PDB entry 3C3L | X-ray diffraction, 2.40 A resolution | chains C and A

Chain C:
Molecule: P2 Promoter DNA
Sequence (33 nucleotides; numbered -10 to 22; the number before each row is that of its first residue; numbers below 1 keep their minus sign (DT-10 is residue -10)):
   -10 TGCCTCCCAGGCAGTCAAAAGAAGCGGAGCTTC
Disordered / not traced: -10 to 3

Chain A:
Protein: Virion RNA polymerase
Source organism: Bacteriophage N4
Notes: EC 2.7.7.6
UniProtKB: Q859P9 (Q859P9_BPN4); residues 1-1105 here correspond to UniProt positions 998-2102 (UniProt number = residue number + 997)
Chain sequence (1117 residues; each row starts with the number of its first residue; numbers below 1 keep their minus sign (Met-11 is residue -11)):
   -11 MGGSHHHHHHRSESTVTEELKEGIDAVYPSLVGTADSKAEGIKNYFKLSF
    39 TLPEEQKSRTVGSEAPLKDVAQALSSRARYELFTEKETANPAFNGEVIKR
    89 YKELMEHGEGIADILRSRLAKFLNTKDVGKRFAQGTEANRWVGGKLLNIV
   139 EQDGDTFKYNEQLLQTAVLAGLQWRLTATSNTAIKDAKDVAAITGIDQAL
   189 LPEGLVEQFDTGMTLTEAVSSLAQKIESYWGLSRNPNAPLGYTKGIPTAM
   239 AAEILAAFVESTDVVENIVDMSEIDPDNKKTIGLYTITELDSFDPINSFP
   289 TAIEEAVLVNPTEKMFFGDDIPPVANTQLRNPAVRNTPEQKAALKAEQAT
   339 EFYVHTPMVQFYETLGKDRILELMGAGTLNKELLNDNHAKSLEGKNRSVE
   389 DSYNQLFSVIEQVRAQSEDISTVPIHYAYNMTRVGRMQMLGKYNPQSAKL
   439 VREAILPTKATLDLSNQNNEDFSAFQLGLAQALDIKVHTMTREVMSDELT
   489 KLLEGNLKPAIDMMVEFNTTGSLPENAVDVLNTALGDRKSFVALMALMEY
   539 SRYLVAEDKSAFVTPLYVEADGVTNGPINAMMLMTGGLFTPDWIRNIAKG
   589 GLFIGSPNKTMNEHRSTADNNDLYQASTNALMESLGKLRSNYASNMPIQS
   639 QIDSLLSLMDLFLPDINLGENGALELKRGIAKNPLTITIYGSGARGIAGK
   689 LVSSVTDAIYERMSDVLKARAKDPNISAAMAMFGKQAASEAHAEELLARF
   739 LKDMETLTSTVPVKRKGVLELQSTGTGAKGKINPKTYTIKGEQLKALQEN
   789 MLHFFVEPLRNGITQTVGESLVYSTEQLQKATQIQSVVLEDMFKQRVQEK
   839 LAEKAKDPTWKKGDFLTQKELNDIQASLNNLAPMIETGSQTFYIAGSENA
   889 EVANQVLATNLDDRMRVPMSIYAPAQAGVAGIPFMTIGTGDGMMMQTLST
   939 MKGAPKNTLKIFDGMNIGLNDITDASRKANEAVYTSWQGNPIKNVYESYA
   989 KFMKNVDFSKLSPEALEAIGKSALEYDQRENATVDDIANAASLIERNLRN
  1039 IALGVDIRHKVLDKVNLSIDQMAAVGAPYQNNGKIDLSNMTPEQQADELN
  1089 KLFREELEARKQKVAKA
Disordered / not traced: -11 to 10, 1100-1105
Construct notes: expression tag (-11 to 0)
UniProt features mapped onto this chain:
  - binding site (ATP): Lys437 to Arg440, Asp559 to Gly564, Lys670, Asn671
  - binding site (Mg(2+)): Asp559, Asp951
What the authors report for this chain:
  - binding site for P2 Promoter DNA (chain C): Lys114, Arg119, Trp129, Lys849, Lys850, Asp901, Arg904
  - specificity-determining residues: Arg119
  - mutagenesis - R119A, R119K: abolished catalytic activity
  - mutagenesis - R119A, R119K: decreased binding to P2 Promoter DNA (chain C)
  - mutagenesis - R119A, R119K: unchanged binding to -11A promoter
  - catalytic residues: Arg424, Asp559, Tyr678, Asp951 (proposed by the authors, not directly observed)
  - catalytic residues: Arg666, Lys670 (by similarity / conservation)
  - mutagenesis - K176C/S885C: unchanged binding to promoter hairpin
  - mutagenesis - G363C/G660C: decreased catalytic activity

Interface between chain C and chain A:
Residue-residue contacts (54):
  DT4(C) - Ile675(A)  base contact
  DT4(C) - Tyr678(A)  base contact
  DT4(C) - Gly679(A)  sugar contact
  DT4(C) - Ser680(A)  hydrogen bond to the sugar
  DT4(C) - Gly681(A)  sugar contact
  DT4(C) - Lys688(A)  hydrogen bond to the base
  DT4(C) - Val917(A)  phosphate contact
  DC5(C) - Lys176(A)  phosphate contact
  DC5(C) - Tyr678(A)  base contact
  DC5(C) - Pro921(A)  sugar contact
  DC5(C) - Phe922(A)  phosphate contact
  DC5(C) - Ile925(A)  base contact
  DA6(C) - Asp174(A)  base contact
  DA6(C) - Arg421(A)  salt bridge to the phosphate
  DA6(C) - Phe922(A)  phosphate contact
  DA7(C) - Ala171(A)  base contact
  DA7(C) - Arg318(A)  salt bridge to the phosphate
  DA7(C) - Arg421(A)  salt bridge to the phosphate
  DA8(C) - Thr204(A)  base contact
  DA8(C) - Glu205(A)  base contact
  DA8(C) - Glu886(A)  sugar contact
  DA9(C) - Lys173(A)  base contact
  DA9(C) - Asp177(A)  base contact
  DA9(C) - Ile181(A)  base contact
  DA9(C) - Thr202(A)  hydrogen bond to the base
  DA9(C) - Thr204(A)  sugar contact
  DA9(C) - Glu205(A)  base contact
  DA9(C) - Asn887(A)  phosphate contact
  DA9(C) - Ala888(A)  hydrogen bond to the phosphate
  DG10(C) - Lys267(A)  hydrogen bond to the base
  DG10(C) - Lys268(A)  salt bridge to the phosphate
  DG10(C) - Thr269(A)  hydrogen bond to the base
  DG10(C) - Ile270(A)  sugar contact
  DG10(C) - Gly271(A)  phosphate contact
  DA11(C) - Leu203(A)  phosphate contact
  DA11(C) - Thr269(A)  hydrogen bond to the sugar
  DA11(C) - Gly271(A)  hydrogen bond to the phosphate
  DA12(C) - Arg902(A)  salt bridge to the phosphate
  DA12(C) - Arg904(A)  hydrogen bond to the base
  DG13(C) - Arg902(A)  salt bridge to the phosphate
  DG13(C) - Arg904(A)  hydrogen bond to the base
  DC14(C) - Asp901(A)  hydrogen bond to the base
  DC14(C) - Arg904(A)  base contact
  DG15(C) - Lys114(A)  hydrogen bond to the base
  DG15(C) - Asp901(A)  hydrogen bond to the base
  DG16(C) - Lys114(A)  base contact
  DG16(C) - Arg119(A)  hydrogen bond to the base
  DG16(C) - Trp129(A)  stacking on the base
  DA17(C) - Trp129(A)  phosphate contact
  DA17(C) - Lys849(A)  salt bridge to the phosphate
  DA17(C) - Lys850(A)  phosphate contact
  DG18(C) - Lys850(A)  salt bridge to the phosphate
  DG18(C) - Arg904(A)  base contact
  DC22(C) - Lys267(A)  base contact
Other interface residues (no listed pair), chain A (51 interface residues in all): Val116, Arg128, Gln186, Ser208, Ile256, Leu317, Val422, Arg424, Asn671, Gly684, Glu889, Met903, Ala918

In short:
16 residues of chain C face 51 of chain A across their interface, with 14 hydrogen bonds, 8 salt bridges and 1
aromatic stacking contact. Among the polar pairs are DT4(C)-Lys688(A), DA9(C)-Thr202(A) and DG10(C)-Lys267(A).
The paper reports catalytic residues Arg424(A), Asp559(A) and Tyr678(A) among others; R119A and R119K of chain
A abolish catalytic activity; 4 substitutions were tested in all.
Chain C is P2 Promoter DNA and chain A is Virion RNA polymerase (Bacteriophage N4); the structure, X-ray
crystal structure of the N4 mini-vRNAP P2 promoter complex, was determined by X-ray diffraction together with
3C2P and 3C46 from the same study.
